Entry 4YV4 (X-ray diffraction, 1.80 A resolution); this record covers chain A.

== Chain A ==
Protein: Spindle assembly abnormal protein 5
Organism: Caenorhabditis elegans
UniProtKB: Q20010 (SAS5_CAEEL); residue numbers follow UniProt; this construct covers 125-180
Amino-acid sequence (58 residues; row label = number of the first residue in the row):
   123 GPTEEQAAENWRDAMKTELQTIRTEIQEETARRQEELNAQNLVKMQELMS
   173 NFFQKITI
Unresolved in the structure: 123-128, 176-180
Differences from the reference sequence: expression tag (123-124)
From the paper describing this entry:
  - self-association interface (contacts with another copy of this molecule): Trp133, Met137, Leu141, Ile144, Ile148, Leu159, Met167, Met171
  - mutagenesis - L141E (T_m_ < 10 degC): decreased stability
  - mutagenesis - L141E/M167E: abolished stability
  - mutagenesis - L141E: decreased localization

== Summary ==
From the paper: L141E reduces stability; a self-association interface involving Trp133, Met137 and Leu141
among others.
Chain A is Spindle assembly abnormal protein 5 (Caenorhabditis elegans); the structure, Structure of the C.
elegans SAS-5 coiled coil domain, was determined by X-ray diffraction together with 4YNH from the same study.
